PDB entry 6GIQ | electron microscopy, 3.23 A resolution | chains O and T of the 32 polymer chains in the assembly

[Chain O]
Name: BJ4_G0049990.mRNA.1.CDS.1
Organism: Saccharomyces cerevisiae
Reference sequence: A0A5B9RH60 (A0A5B9RH60_YEASX); residues 1-309 here = UniProt positions 1-309
Amino-acid sequence (309 residues; numbered 1 to 309; the number before each row is that of its first residue):
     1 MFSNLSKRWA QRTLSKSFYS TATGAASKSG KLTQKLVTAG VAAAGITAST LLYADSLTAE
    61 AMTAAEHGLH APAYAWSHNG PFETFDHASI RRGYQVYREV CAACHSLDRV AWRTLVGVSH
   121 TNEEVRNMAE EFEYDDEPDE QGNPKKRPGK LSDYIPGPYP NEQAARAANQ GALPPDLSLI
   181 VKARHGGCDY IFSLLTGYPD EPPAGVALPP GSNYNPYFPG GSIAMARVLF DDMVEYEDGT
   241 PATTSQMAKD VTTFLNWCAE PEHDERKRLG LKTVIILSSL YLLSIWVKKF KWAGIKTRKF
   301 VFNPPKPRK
Not modelled in the structure: 1-61
Ion coordination: heme c Fe near His105 (its only coordinating residue here)
Ligand contacts:
  - phosphatidic acid (7PH; (1R)-2-(dodecanoyloxy)-1-[(phosphonooxy)methyl]ethyl tetradecanoate): Leu269, Lys272, Thr273, Ile276, Leu277
  - cardiolipin (CN3; (2R,5S,11R,14R)-5,8,11-trihydroxy-2-(nonanoyloxy)-5,11-dioxido-16-oxo-14-[(propanoyloxy)methyl]-4,6,10,12,15-pentaoxa-5,11-diphosphanonadec-1-yl undecanoate): Tyr281, Ile285, Lys288, Lys289
  - heme c (HEC): Val100, Cys101, Cys104, His105, Asn169, Ala172, Leu173, Pro174, Pro175, Leu177, Ile180, Arg184, Tyr190, Ile191, Leu194, Leu195, Phe218, Ile223, Ala224, Met225, Val228, Leu229, Val251, Leu255

[Chain T]
Name: HLJ1_G0021680.mRNA.1.CDS.1
Organism: Saccharomyces cerevisiae
Reference sequence: A0A6L0Z0I8 (A0A6L0Z0I8_YEASX); residue numbers follow UniProt; this construct covers 1-66
Amino-acid sequence (66 residues; row label = number of the first residue in the row):
     1 MSFSSLYKTF FKRNAVFVGT IFAGAFVFQT VFDTAITSWY ENHNKGKLWK DVKARIAAGD
    61 GDDDDE
Not modelled in the structure: 1-3, 58-66
Ligand contacts: 1,2-diacyl-sn-glycero-3-phoshocholine (PCF): Phe11, Lys12, Arg13, Asn14, Phe17, Val18, Ile21, Phe22

[Chain O / chain T interface]
Contacting residue pairs (35):
  Ser77(O) - Lys47(T)  hydrogen bond (backbone-side chain)
  Phe82(O) - Trp39(T)  hydrophobic
  Phe82(O) - Tyr40(T)
  Phe82(O) - His43(T)
  Phe82(O) - Asn44(T)
  Glu83(O) - His43(T)  salt bridge
  Glu83(O) - Asn44(T)
  Glu83(O) - Lys47(T)
  Thr84(O) - Tyr40(T)
  Thr84(O) - Asn44(T)
  Thr84(O) - Lys47(T)
  Phe85(O) - Lys47(T)
  Asp86(O) - Lys47(T)
  His87(O) - Lys47(T)  hydrogen bond (backbone-backbone)
  His87(O) - Leu48(T)
  His87(O) - Trp49(T)  hydrogen bond (side chain-backbone)
  Ala88(O) - Val52(T)
  Arg91(O) - Trp49(T)
  Gly117(O) - Trp49(T)
  Val118(O) - Trp49(T)
  Ser119(O) - Trp49(T)
  His120(O) - Trp49(T)
  Thr121(O) - Trp49(T)
  Asp264(O) - Tyr40(T)  hydrogen bond (backbone-side chain)
  Lys267(O) - Tyr40(T)
  Arg268(O) - Asp33(T)  salt bridge
  Arg268(O) - Thr37(T)  hydrogen bond
  Arg268(O) - Tyr40(T)
  Leu271(O) - Ile36(T)  hydrophobic
  Leu271(O) - Trp39(T)  hydrophobic
  Lys272(O) - Phe32(T)
  Lys272(O) - Asp33(T)  salt bridge
  Lys272(O) - Ile36(T)
  Ile275(O) - Phe32(T)  hydrophobic
  Ile276(O) - Phe32(T)  hydrophobic
Interface residues without a listed pair, chain T (14 interface residues in all): Phe28, Gly46

[Summary]
The interface between chain O and chain T involves 21 residues on one side and 14 on the other, with 5
hydrogen bonds and 3 salt bridges. Among the polar pairs are Glu83(O)-His43(T), Arg268(O)-Asp33(T) and
Lys272(O)-Asp33(T).
Here chain O is BJ4_G0049990.mRNA.1.CDS.1 and chain T is HLJ1_G0021680.mRNA.1.CDS.1, both from Saccharomyces
cerevisiae. Entry 6GIQ (Saccharomyces cerevisiae respiratory supercomplex III2IV) was determined by electron
microscopy.
